8BFN - chains A and J of the 10 polymer chains in the assembly; structure by electron microscopy, 3.52 A resolution.

[Chain A]
Protein: JetC
Source organism: Escherichia coli
UniProtKB: A0A4T5T6V2 (A0A4T5T6V2_ECOLX); numbering as in UniProt (aligned over 1-1095)
Amino-acid sequence (1096 residues; each row starts with the number of its first residue):
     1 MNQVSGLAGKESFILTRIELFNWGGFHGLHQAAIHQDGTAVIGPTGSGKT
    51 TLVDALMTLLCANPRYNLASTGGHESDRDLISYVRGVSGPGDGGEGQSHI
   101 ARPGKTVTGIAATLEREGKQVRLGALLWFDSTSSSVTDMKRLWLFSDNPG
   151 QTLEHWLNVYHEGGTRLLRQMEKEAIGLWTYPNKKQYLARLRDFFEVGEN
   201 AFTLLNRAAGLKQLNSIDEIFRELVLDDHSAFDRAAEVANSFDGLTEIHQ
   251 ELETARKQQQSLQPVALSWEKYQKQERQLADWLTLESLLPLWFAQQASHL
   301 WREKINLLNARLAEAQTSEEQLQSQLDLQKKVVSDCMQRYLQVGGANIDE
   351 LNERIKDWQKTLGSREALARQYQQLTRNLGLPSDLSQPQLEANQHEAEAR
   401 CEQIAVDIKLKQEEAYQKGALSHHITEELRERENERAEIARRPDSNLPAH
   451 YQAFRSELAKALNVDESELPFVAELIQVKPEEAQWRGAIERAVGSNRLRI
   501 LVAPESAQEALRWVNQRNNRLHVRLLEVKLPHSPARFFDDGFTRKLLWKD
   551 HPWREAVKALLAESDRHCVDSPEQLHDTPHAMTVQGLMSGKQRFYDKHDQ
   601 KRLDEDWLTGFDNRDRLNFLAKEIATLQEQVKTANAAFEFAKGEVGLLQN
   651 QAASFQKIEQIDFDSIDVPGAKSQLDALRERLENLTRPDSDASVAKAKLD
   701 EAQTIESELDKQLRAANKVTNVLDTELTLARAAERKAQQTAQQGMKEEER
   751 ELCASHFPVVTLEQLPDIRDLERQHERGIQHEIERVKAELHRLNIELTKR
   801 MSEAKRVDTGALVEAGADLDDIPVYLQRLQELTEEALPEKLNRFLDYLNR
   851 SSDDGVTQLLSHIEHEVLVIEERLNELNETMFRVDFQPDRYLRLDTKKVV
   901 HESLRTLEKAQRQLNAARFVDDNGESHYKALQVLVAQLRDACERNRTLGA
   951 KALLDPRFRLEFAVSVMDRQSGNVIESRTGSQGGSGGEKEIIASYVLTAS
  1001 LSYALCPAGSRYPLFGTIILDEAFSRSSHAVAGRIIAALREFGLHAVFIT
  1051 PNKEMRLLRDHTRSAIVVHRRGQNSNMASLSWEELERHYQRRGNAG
Unresolved in the structure: 284-781, 1096
Sequence notes: conflict Leu283 (Gln in A0A4T5T6V2), Ser298 (Asn in A0A4T5T6V2), Ser386 (Ile in A0A4T5T6V2), Glu398 (Ala in A0A4T5T6V2), Arg400 (Leu in A0A4T5T6V2), His576 (Arg in A0A4T5T6V2), Ala625 (Thr in A0A4T5T6V2), Ile705 (Val in A0A4T5T6V2), Leu729 (Ser in A0A4T5T6V2), Pro823 (Thr in A0A4T5T6V2), Asp889 (Tyr in A0A4T5T6V2), Val933 (Ile in A0A4T5T6V2); insertion (1096)
Residues lining bound ligands:
  - ADP (adenosine-5'-diphosphate), molecule 1: Gly24, Gly25, Thr45, Gly46, Ser47, Gly48, Lys49, Thr50, Thr51, Arg78, Ser82, Tyr83, Val87, Ser88, Gly89, Pro90, Gly91, Glu1022, Arg1070
  - ADP, molecule 2: Gly983, Ser985, Gly986, Gly987, Glu988
Reported in the primary citation:
  - mutagenesis - E1022Q: abolished growth in response to ATP

[Chain J]
Protein: JetA
Source organism: Escherichia coli
UniProtKB: A0A4V3QHV5 (A0A4V3QHV5_ECOLX); residue numbers follow UniProt; this construct covers 1-498
Amino-acid sequence (554 residues; row label = number of the first residue in the row; numbers below 1 keep their minus sign (Met-54 is residue -54)):
   -54 MAHHHHHHHHHHGGSSAWSHPQFEKGGGSGGGSGGGSWSHPQFEKLEVLF
    -4 QGPAAMEENTRQRTENYISAKNQHPAWILLATRRAPLVLSCLKTLFEKSH
    46 DGIPLEEAIQSLSSILIEHVSQEQYDINQDNPFLQASRELREWIKRRLIV
    96 ERDGRIFATDALEVAITFVESLDNRFMTSTASRLSTVQREIENLETRLNP
   146 NPANRVATLRRRISELERELQEAEAGHIEVLETHQAVEHIRDVYNLASSL
   196 RADFRRVEDSWREADRALRQSIIGEQYHRGDIVERLLNDQDALLNTPEGR
   246 VFDSFQQQLRQSSELKAMSERLRVILSHPSASDALNRLQRHDLRWLVKRL
   296 VDESQTVLQARARSERDVRGFMKTGLAAEHHRVGHLLNEFLNLALKLDWQ
   346 RQMIRKQEVPLPAVGVAVTGIPAIERLRFKEVDDEAEQTLDLSNHAADLT
   396 QIGDDFWDAFNGLDREVLIQQTLQLLAKENRPVGLAELAELLPPAHDLET
   446 FAVWIGMAREAGIEVIDSQREFAELSDGEGRRWRFNLPTTGLESQALMDI
   496 DWEG
Unresolved in the structure: -54 to 0, 499
Sequence notes: initiating methionine (-54); expression tag (-53 to 0); conflict Asp187 (Glu in A0A4V3QHV5), Glu435 (Ala in A0A4V3QHV5); insertion (499)

[How chain A and chain J interact]
Contacting residue pairs (24):
  Gln260(A) - Gly219(J)
  Gln260(A) - Glu220(J)
  Gln263(A) - Asp226(J)  hydrogen bond
  Leu267(A) - Gly225(J)
  Leu267(A) - Glu229(J)
  Glu270(A) - Glu229(J)
  Gln830(A) - Thr241(J)  hydrogen bond
  Glu834(A) - Thr241(J)  hydrogen bond
  Glu834(A) - Pro242(J)
  Asp846(A) - Ser14(J)
  Asp846(A) - Gln18(J)  hydrogen bond (backbone-side chain)
  Asn849(A) - Gln18(J)
  Arg850(A) - Glu10(J)
  Arg850(A) - Asn11(J)
  Arg850(A) - Ser14(J)  hydrogen bond
  Arg850(A) - Gln18(J)
  Asp854(A) - Asn17(J)
  Arg912(A) - Leu340(J)
  Gln913(A) - Asn337(J)
  Ala916(A) - Leu340(J)  hydrophobic
  Val920(A) - Asn333(J)
  Asn923(A) - Arg211(J)
  Asn923(A) - Gln215(J)
  Ser926(A) - Asn333(J)  hydrogen bond
Interface residues without a listed pair, chain A (23 interface residues in all): Gln259, Ala266, Asn842, Arg843, Leu845, Tyr847, Asp921
Interface residues without a listed pair, chain J (24 interface residues in all): Gln7, Ile13, Glu208, Ser216, Gln221, Val228, Arg230

[Overview]
23 residues of chain A and 24 residues of chain J are in contact; the contacts include 6 hydrogen bonds. Polar
contacts include Gln263(A)-Asp226(J), Gln830(A)-Thr241(J) and Glu834(A)-Thr241(J). Chain A binds ADP. The
paper reports that E1022Q of chain A abolishes growth in response to ATP.
Here chain A is JetC and chain J is JetA, both from Escherichia coli. Entry 8BFN (E. coli Wadjet JetABC dimer
of dimers) was determined by electron microscopy (same publication as 8AS8).
